PDB entry 3ZBG | X-ray diffraction, 1.85 A resolution | chains A and B

Chain A (and B):
Name: 3-ketoacyl-CoA thiolase-like protein
From: Leishmania mexicana
Notes: EC 2.3.1.16; chain B of this document is another copy of the same molecule, construct and numbering; everything in this record applies to it too
UniProtKB: E9AW84 (E9AW84_LEIMU); residues 1-441 here = UniProt positions 1-441
Sequence (457 residues; row label = number of the first residue in the row; numbers below 1 keep their minus sign (His-15 is residue -15)):
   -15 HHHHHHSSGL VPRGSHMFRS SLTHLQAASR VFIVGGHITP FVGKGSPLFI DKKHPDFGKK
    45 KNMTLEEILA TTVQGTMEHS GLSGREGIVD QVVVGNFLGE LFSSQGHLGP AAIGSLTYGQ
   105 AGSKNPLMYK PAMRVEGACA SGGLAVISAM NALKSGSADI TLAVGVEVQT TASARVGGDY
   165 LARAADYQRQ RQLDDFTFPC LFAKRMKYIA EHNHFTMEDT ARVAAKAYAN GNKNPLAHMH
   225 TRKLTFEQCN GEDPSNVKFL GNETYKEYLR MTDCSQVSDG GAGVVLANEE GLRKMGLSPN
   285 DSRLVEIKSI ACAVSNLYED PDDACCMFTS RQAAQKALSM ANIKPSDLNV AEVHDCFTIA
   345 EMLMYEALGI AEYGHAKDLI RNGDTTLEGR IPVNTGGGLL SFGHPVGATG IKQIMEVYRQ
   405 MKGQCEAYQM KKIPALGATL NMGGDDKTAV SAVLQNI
Disordered / not traced: -15 to 10
Differences from the reference sequence: expression tag (-15 to 0)
Modified / non-standard residues: Cys123 (cysteinesulfonic acid; OCS)

Interface between chain A and chain B:
Pairs across the interface - 132 pairs, chain A then chain B:
  Glu50(A) - Gln172(B)
  Glu50(A) - Tyr302(B)
  Phe81(A) - Glu84(B)
  Leu82(A) - Glu84(B)
  Glu84(A) - Phe81(B)
  Glu84(A) - Leu82(B)
  Glu84(A) - Glu84(B)
  Glu84(A) - Leu85(B)
  Glu84(A) - Arg118(B)  salt bridge
  Glu84(A) - Glu120(B)
  Glu84(A) - Arg167(B)  hydrogen bond (backbone-side chain)
  Leu85(A) - Glu84(B)
  Leu85(A) - Leu85(B)  hydrophobic
  Ser88(A) - Arg167(B)
  Ser88(A) - Tyr171(B)
  Gln89(A) - Arg167(B)  hydrogen bond (side chain-backbone)
  Gln89(A) - Ala169(B)  hydrogen bond (side chain-backbone)
  Gln89(A) - Asp170(B)
  Gln89(A) - Tyr171(B)  hydrogen bond (side chain-backbone)
  Gln89(A) - Leu301(B)
  Gly90(A) - Glu120(B)
  Gly90(A) - Arg167(B)  hydrogen bond (backbone-backbone)
  His91(A) - Glu120(B)  hydrogen bond (backbone-side chain)
  His91(A) - Gly121(B)
  His91(A) - Ala122(B)
  His91(A) - Arg167(B)
  His91(A) - Ala168(B)  hydrogen bond (side chain-backbone)
  His91(A) - Gly427(B)
  His91(A) - Gly428(B)
  His91(A) - Lys431(B)
  His91(A) - Thr432(B)  hydrogen bond
  Gly93(A) - Val298(B)
  Pro94(A) - Val298(B)  hydrophobic
  Pro94(A) - Ser299(B)
  Pro94(A) - Asn300(B)
  Pro94(A) - Leu301(B)  hydrogen bond (backbone-backbone)
  Pro94(A) - Lys431(B)
  Pro94(A) - Thr432(B)
  Ala95(A) - Leu301(B)
  Ala95(A) - Tyr302(B)
  Ile97(A) - Val298(B)  hydrophobic
  Ile97(A) - Ser299(B)
  Gly98(A) - Asn300(B)
  Gly98(A) - Tyr302(B)
  Tyr102(A) - Tyr302(B)  hydrophobic
  Gln104(A) - Glu303(B)
  Ala105(A) - Glu303(B)
  Gly106(A) - Glu303(B)  hydrogen bond (backbone-side chain)
  Met112(A) - Val298(B)
  Met112(A) - Ser299(B)
  Met112(A) - Asn300(B)
  Tyr113(A) - Cys296(B)
  Tyr113(A) - Ala297(B)
  Tyr113(A) - Val298(B)  hydrogen bond (backbone-backbone)
  Tyr113(A) - Phe312(B)
  Tyr113(A) - Thr313(B)
  Tyr113(A) - Gln316(B)
  Tyr113(A) - Lys320(B)  hydrogen bond (backbone-side chain)
  Lys114(A) - Val298(B)  hydrogen bond (backbone-backbone)
  Pro115(A) - Cys296(B)
  Ala116(A) - Val298(B)
  Met117(A) - Leu128(B)  hydrophobic
  Met117(A) - Ser132(B)  hydrogen bond
  Arg118(A) - Glu84(B)  salt bridge
  Arg118(A) - Arg118(B)
  Arg118(A) - Val119(B)
  Arg118(A) - Glu120(B)  salt bridge
  Val119(A) - Arg118(B)
  Val119(A) - Val119(B)  hydrophobic
  Glu120(A) - Glu84(B)
  Glu120(A) - Gly90(B)
  Glu120(A) - His91(B)  hydrogen bond (side chain-backbone)
  Glu120(A) - Arg118(B)  salt bridge
  Gly121(A) - His91(B)
  Ala122(A) - His91(B)
  Leu128(A) - Met117(B)  hydrophobic
  Ser132(A) - Met117(B)
  Asn135(A) - Ser139(B)  hydrogen bond
  Asn135(A) - Ser141(B)  hydrogen bond
  Lys138(A) - Lys138(B)
  Lys138(A) - Ser139(B)
  Ser139(A) - Asn135(B)  hydrogen bond
  Ser139(A) - Lys138(B)
  Ser141(A) - Asn135(B)  hydrogen bond
  Arg167(A) - Glu84(B)  hydrogen bond (side chain-backbone)
  Arg167(A) - Ser88(B)
  Arg167(A) - Gln89(B)  hydrogen bond (backbone-side chain)
  Arg167(A) - Gly90(B)  hydrogen bond (backbone-backbone)
  Arg167(A) - His91(B)
  Ala168(A) - His91(B)  hydrogen bond (backbone-side chain)
  Ala169(A) - Gln89(B)  hydrogen bond (backbone-side chain)
  Asp170(A) - Gln89(B)
  Tyr171(A) - Ser88(B)
  Tyr171(A) - Gln89(B)  hydrogen bond (backbone-side chain)
  Gln172(A) - Glu50(B)
  Cys296(A) - Tyr113(B)
  Cys296(A) - Pro115(B)
  Ala297(A) - Tyr113(B)
  Ala297(A) - Lys114(B)
  Val298(A) - Gly93(B)
  Val298(A) - Pro94(B)  hydrophobic
  Val298(A) - Ile97(B)  hydrophobic
  Val298(A) - Tyr113(B)  hydrogen bond (backbone-backbone)
  Val298(A) - Lys114(B)  hydrogen bond (backbone-backbone)
  Val298(A) - Ala116(B)
  Ser299(A) - Pro94(B)
  Ser299(A) - Ile97(B)
  Ser299(A) - Met112(B)
  Asn300(A) - Pro94(B)
  Asn300(A) - Gly98(B)
  Asn300(A) - Met112(B)
  Leu301(A) - Gln89(B)
  Leu301(A) - His91(B)
  Leu301(A) - Pro94(B)  hydrogen bond (backbone-backbone)
  Leu301(A) - Ala95(B)
  Tyr302(A) - Glu50(B)
  Tyr302(A) - Ala95(B)
  Tyr302(A) - Gly98(B)
  Tyr302(A) - Tyr102(B)  hydrophobic
  Glu303(A) - Gln104(B)
  Glu303(A) - Ala105(B)
  Glu303(A) - Gly106(B)  hydrogen bond (side chain-backbone)
  Phe312(A) - Tyr113(B)
  Thr313(A) - Tyr113(B)
  Gln316(A) - Tyr113(B)
  Lys320(A) - Tyr113(B)  hydrogen bond (side chain-backbone)
  Gly427(A) - His91(B)
  Gly428(A) - His91(B)
  Lys431(A) - His91(B)
  Lys431(A) - Pro94(B)
  Thr432(A) - His91(B)  hydrogen bond
  Thr432(A) - Pro94(B)
Other interface residues (no listed pair), chain A (61 interface residues in all): Thr48, Asn109, Leu111, Ala136
Other interface residues (no listed pair), chain B (61 interface residues in all): Thr48, Asn109, Leu111, Ala136

Overview:
Chain A and chain B each contribute 61 residues to their interface, with 31 hydrogen bonds and 4 salt bridges.
Among the polar pairs are Glu84(A)-Arg118(B), Arg118(A)-Glu120(B) and Glu84(A)-Arg167(B).
Both chains are 3-ketoacyl-CoA thiolase-like protein (Leishmania mexicana). Entry 3ZBG (Crystal structure of
wild-type SCP2 thiolase from Leishmania mexicana at 1.85 A) was determined by X-ray diffraction together with
3ZBK, 3ZBL, 4BI9 and 4BIA from the same study.
